Entry 5EPN (X-ray diffraction, 2.30 A resolution); this record covers chain A.

[Chain A]
Name: NS3 protease
Source organism: Hepatitis C virus
Reference sequence: C1KIK8 (C1KIK8_9HEPC); residues 1004-1179 here correspond to UniProt positions 4-179 (UniProt number = residue number - 1000)
Sequence (197 residues; row label = number of the first residue in the row):
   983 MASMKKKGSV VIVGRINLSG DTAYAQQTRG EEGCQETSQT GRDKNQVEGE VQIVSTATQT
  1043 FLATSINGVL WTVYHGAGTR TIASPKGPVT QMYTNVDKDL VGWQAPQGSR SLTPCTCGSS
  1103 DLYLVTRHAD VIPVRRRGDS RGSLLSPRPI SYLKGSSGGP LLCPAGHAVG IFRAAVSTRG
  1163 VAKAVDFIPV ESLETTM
Sequence notes: initiating methionine (983); expression tag (984-1003); conflict Glu-1013 (Leu13 in C1KIK8), Glu-1014 (Leu14 in C1KIK8), Gln-1017 (Ile17 in C1KIK8), Glu-1018 (Ile18 in C1KIK8), Gln-1021 (Leu21 in C1KIK8), Thr-1040 (Ala40 in C1KIK8), Ser-1047 (Cys47 in C1KIK8), Leu-1052 (Cys52 in C1KIK8), Thr-1072 (Ile72 in C1KIK8), Gln-1086 (Pro86 in C1KIK8), Ser-1159 (Cys159 in C1KIK8)
Bound ions: Zn2+: Cys-1097, Cys-1099, Cys-1145, His-1149
Ligand contacts: MK-5172 P1-P3 macrocyclic analogue (5R2; 2-Methyl-2-propanyl {(2R,6S,12Z,13aS,14aR,16aS)-14a-[(cyclopropylsulfonyl)carbamoyl]-2-[(3-ethyl-7-methoxy-2-quinoxalinyl)oxy]-5,16-dioxo-1,2,3,5,6,7,8,9,10,11,13a,14,14a,15,16,16a-hexadecahydrocyclop ropa[e]pyrrolo[1,2-a][1,4]diazacyclopentadecin-6-yl}carbamate): Gln-1041, Thr-1042, Phe-1043, Val-1055, Tyr-1056, His-1057, Gly-1058, Val-1078, Asp-1081, Arg-1123, Ile-1132, Leu-1135, Lys-1136, Gly-1137, Ser-1138, Ser-1139, Phe-1154, Arg-1155, Ala-1156, Ala-1157, Val-1158, Asp-1168
From the paper describing this entry:
  - catalytic residues: His-1057, Asp-1081, Ser-1139 (citing earlier work)
  - binding site for MK-5172 P1-P3 macrocyclic analogue: Gln-1041, Tyr-1056, His-1057, Asp-1081, Gly-1137, Ser-1139, Arg-1155, Ala-1157
  - mutagenesis - A1156T: decreased binding to MK-5172 P1-P3 macrocyclic analogue
  - contacts within the chain: Arg-1155/Asp-1168

[Overview]
Chain A binds MK-5172 P1-P3 macrocyclic analogue. Cys-1097, Cys-1099, Cys-1145 and His-1149 form the Zn2+
site. The paper reports catalytic residues His-1057, Asp-1081 and Ser-1139; A1156T reduces binding to MK-5172
P1-P3 macrocyclic analogue.
Chain A is NS3 protease (Hepatitis C virus); the structure, Crystal structure of HCV NS3/4A protease in
complex with 5172-mcP1P3 (MK-5172 P1-P3 macrocyclic analogue), was determined by X-ray diffraction, deposited
together with 5EPY, 5EQQ and 5ETX.
